8RYQ - chains A and B of the 5 polymer chains in the assembly; structure by X-ray diffraction, 2.49 A resolution.

[Chain A]
Name: MHC class I antigen
Organism: Homo sapiens
Reference sequence: A0A583ZB34 (A0A583ZB34_HUMAN); residues 1-275 here correspond to UniProt positions 25-299 (UniProt number = residue number + 24)
Amino-acid sequence (276 residues; each row starts with the number of its first residue):
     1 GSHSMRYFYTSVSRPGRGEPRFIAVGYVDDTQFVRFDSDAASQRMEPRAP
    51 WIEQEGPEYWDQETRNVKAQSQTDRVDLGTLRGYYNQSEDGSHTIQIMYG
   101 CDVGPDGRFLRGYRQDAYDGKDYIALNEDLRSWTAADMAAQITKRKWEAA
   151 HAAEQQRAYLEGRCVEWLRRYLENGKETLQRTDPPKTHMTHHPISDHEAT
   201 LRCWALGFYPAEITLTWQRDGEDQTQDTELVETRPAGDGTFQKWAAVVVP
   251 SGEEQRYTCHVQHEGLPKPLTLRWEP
Unresolved in the structure: 276
Differences from the reference sequence: expression tag (276)
Cystine bridges: C101-C164, C203-C259

[Chain B]
Name: Beta-2-microglobulin
Organism: Homo sapiens
Reference sequence: P61769 (B2MG_HUMAN); residues 1-99 here correspond to UniProt positions 21-119 (UniProt number = residue number + 20)
Amino-acid sequence (100 residues; numbered 0 to 99; the number before each row is that of its first residue; numbering starts at 0):
     0 MIQRTPKIQVYSRHPAENGKSNFLNCYVSGFHPSDIEVDLLKNGERIEKV
    50 EHSDLSFSKDWSFYLLYYTEFTPTEKDEYACRVNHVTLSQPKIVKWDRDM
Unresolved in the structure: 0
Differences from the reference sequence: initiating methionine (0)
Swiss-Prot annotation at these positions:
  - modified residue: Q2 (Pyrrolidone carboxylic acid)
  - glycosylation: I1 (N-linked (Glc) (glycation) isoleucine), K19 (N-linked (Glc) (glycation) lysine), K41 (N-linked (Glc) (glycation) lysine), K48 (N-linked (Glc) (glycation) lysine), K58 (N-linked (Glc) (glycation) lysine), K91 (N-linked (Glc) (glycation) lysine), K94 (N-linked (Glc) (glycation) lysine)
Cystine bridges: C25-C80

[Chain A / chain B interface]
Pairs across the interface (49):
  F8(A) with S55(B); F56(B)
  Y9(A) with F56(B)
  T10(A) with L54(B); F56(B); F62(B)
  V12(A) with S33(B)
  I23(A) with L54(B)
  V25(A) with D53(B)
  Y27(A) with Y63(B)
  Q32(A) with D53(B), hydrogen bond
  R35(A) with D53(B), salt bridge
  R48(A) with D53(B), salt bridge
  T94(A) with F62(B)
  Q96(A) with H31(B), hydrogen bond; F56(B); W60(B), hydrogen bond (side chain-backbone); F62(B)
  I97(A) with F56(B)
  Q115(A) with W60(B)
  D116(A) with W60(B)
  A117(A) with W60(B)
  D119(A) with H31(B)
  G120(A) with R3(B), hydrogen bond (backbone-side chain); H31(B), hydrogen bond (backbone-side chain); W60(B)
  D122(A) with W60(B), hydrogen bond
  H192(A) with D98(B), hydrogen bond (side chain-backbone); M99(B)
  R202(A) with M99(B)
  W204(A) with M99(B), hydrogen bond (side chain-backbone)
  V231(A) with Q8(B)
  E232(A) with Q8(B), hydrogen bond (backbone-side chain); Y26(B), hydrogen bond; S28(B), hydrogen bond
  R234(A) with Q8(B), hydrogen bond; Y10(B); Y26(B)
  P235(A) with Y10(B), hydrogen bond (backbone-side chain); Y26(B); L65(B), hydrophobic
  A236(A) with R12(B), hydrogen bond (backbone-side chain); N24(B), hydrogen bond (backbone-side chain)
  G237(A) with R12(B), hydrogen bond (backbone-side chain)
  D238(A) with R12(B); H13(B)
  Q242(A) with Y10(B); S11(B); R12(B), hydrogen bond (side chain-backbone)
Other interface residues (no listed pair), chain A (36 interface residues in all): M98, K121, T190, L206, T233, W244
Other interface residues (no listed pair), chain B (23 interface residues in all): P14, D59

[Summary]
36 residues of chain A face 23 of chain B across their interface; the contacts include 17 hydrogen bonds and 2
salt bridges. Polar contacts include R35(A)-D53(B), R48(A)-D53(B) and Q32(A)-D53(B).
Here chain A is MHC class I antigen and chain B is Beta-2-microglobulin, both from Homo sapiens. Entry 8RYQ
(Structure of S8-9F3 TCR in complex with HLA-A*11:01 bound to ELFSYLIEK peptide) was determined by X-ray
diffraction together with 8RYM, 8RYN, 8RYO and 8RYP from the same study.
